Entry 7DBP (electron microscopy, 4.50 A resolution (low resolution: residue-level contacts below are approximate; hydrogen-bond / salt-bridge calls are withheld)); this record covers chains E and I of the 11 polymer chains in the assembly.

[Chain E]
Name: Histone H3.1
Organism: Homo sapiens
Reference sequence: P68431 (H31_HUMAN); residues 0-135 here correspond to UniProt positions 1-136 (UniProt number = residue number + 1)
Sequence (136 residues; row label = number of the first residue in the row; numbering starts at 0):
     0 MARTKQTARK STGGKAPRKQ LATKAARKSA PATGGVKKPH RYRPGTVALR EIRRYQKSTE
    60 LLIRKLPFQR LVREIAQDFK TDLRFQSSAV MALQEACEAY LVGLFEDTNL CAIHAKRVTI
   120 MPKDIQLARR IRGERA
Disordered / not traced: 0-37, 135
Swiss-Prot annotation at these positions:
  - modified residue: Arg2 (Asymmetric dimethylarginine), Thr3 (Phosphothreonine), Lys4 (Allysine), Gln5 (5-glutamyl dopamine), Thr6 (Phosphothreonine), Arg8 (Citrulline), Lys9 (N6,N6,N6-trimethyllysine), Ser10 (ADP-ribosylserine), Thr11 (Phosphothreonine), Lys14 (N6-(2-hydroxyisobutyryl)lysine), Arg17 (Asymmetric dimethylarginine), Lys18 (N6-(2-hydroxyisobutyryl)lysine), Lys23 (N6-(2-hydroxyisobutyryl)lysine), Arg26 (Citrulline), Lys27 (N6,N6,N6-trimethyllysine), Ser28 (ADP-ribosylserine), Lys36 (N6,N6,N6-trimethyllysine), Lys37 (N6-methyllysine), Tyr41 (Phosphotyrosine), Lys56 (N6,N6,N6-trimethyllysine) and 8 more in UniProt
  - lipidation: Lys18 (N6-decanoyllysine)

[Chain I]
Molecule: 177-nt DNA strand
Sequence (177 nucleotides; row label = number of the first residue in the row; numbers below 1 keep their minus sign (DA-87 is residue -87)):
   -87 ACTTACGCGG CCGCCCTGGA GAATCCCGGT GCCGAGGCCG CTCAATTGGT CGTAGACAGC
   -27 TCTAGCACCG CTTAAACGCA CGTACGCGCT GTCCCCCGCG TTTTAACCGC CAAGGGGATT
    33 ACTCCCTAGT CTCCAGGCAC GTGTCAGATA TATACATCCT GTGCATGTAT TGAAAGT
Disordered / not traced: 88-89

[Interface between chain E and chain I]
Residue-residue contacts (12; chain E residue first):
  Tyr41(E) - DG10(I)
  Arg42(E) - DC9(I)
  Pro43(E) - DC8(I)
  Pro43(E) - DC9(I)
  Gly44(E) - DC8(I)
  Gly44(E) - DC9(I)
  Thr45(E) - DC9(I)
  Arg49(E) - DA-66(I)
  Arg63(E) - DA17(I)
  Lys64(E) - DA18(I)
  Leu65(E) - DA18(I)
  Arg83(E) - DG26(I)
Also at the interface, not in a pair above, chain E (15 interface residues in all): Val46, Ala47, Lys56, Pro66, Arg69
Also at the interface, not in a pair above, chain I (11 interface residues in all): DG-67, DA-65, DT-64, DG27

[In short]
15 residues of chain E and 11 residues of chain I are in contact.
Chain E is Histone H3.1 (Homo sapiens) and chain I is a 177-nt DNA strand; the structure, Linker histone
defines structure and self-association behaviour of the 177 bp human chromosome, was determined by electron
microscopy.
